PDB entry 8BHY | electron microscopy, 5.33 A resolution (low resolution: residue-level contacts below are approximate; hydrogen-bond / salt-bridge calls are withheld) | chains L and j of the 20 polymer chains in the assembly

[Chain L]
Protein: X-ray repair cross-complementing protein 5
Source organism: Homo sapiens
Notes: EC 3.6.4.-
Reference sequence: P13010 (XRCC5_HUMAN); residue numbers follow UniProt; this construct covers 1-732
Chain sequence (732 residues; numbered 1 to 732; the number before each row is that of its first residue):
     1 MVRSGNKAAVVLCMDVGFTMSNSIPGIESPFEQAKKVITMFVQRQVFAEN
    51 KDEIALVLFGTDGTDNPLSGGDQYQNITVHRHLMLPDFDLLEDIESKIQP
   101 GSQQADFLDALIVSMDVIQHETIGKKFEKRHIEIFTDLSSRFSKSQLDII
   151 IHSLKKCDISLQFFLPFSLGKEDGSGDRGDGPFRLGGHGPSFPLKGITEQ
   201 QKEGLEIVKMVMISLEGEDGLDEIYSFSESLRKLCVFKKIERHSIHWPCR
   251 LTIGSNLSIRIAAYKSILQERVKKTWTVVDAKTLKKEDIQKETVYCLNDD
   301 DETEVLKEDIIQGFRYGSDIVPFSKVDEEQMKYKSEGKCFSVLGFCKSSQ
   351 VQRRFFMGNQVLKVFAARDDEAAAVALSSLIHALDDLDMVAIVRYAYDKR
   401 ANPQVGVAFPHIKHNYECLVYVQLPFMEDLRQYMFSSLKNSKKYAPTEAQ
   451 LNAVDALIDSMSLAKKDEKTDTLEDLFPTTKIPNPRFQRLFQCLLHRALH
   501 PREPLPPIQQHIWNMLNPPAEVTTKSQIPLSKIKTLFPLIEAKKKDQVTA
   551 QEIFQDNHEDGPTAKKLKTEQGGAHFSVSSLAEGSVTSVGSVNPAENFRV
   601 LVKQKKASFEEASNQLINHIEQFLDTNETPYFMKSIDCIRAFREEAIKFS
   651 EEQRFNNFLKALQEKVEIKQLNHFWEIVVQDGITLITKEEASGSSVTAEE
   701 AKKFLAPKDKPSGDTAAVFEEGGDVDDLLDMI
Not modelled in the structure: 1-5, 171-180, 545-592, 705-721
UniProt features mapped onto this chain:
  - region: Leu138 to Leu165 (Leucine-zipper)
  - motif: Glu720 to Leu728 (EEXXXDL motif)
  - modified residue: Lys144 (N6-acetyllysine), Ser255 (Phosphoserine), Ser258 (Phosphoserine), Lys265 (N6-acetyllysine), Ser318 (Phosphoserine), Lys332 (N6-acetyllysine), Thr535 (Phosphothreonine), Ser577 (Phosphoserine), Ser579 (Phosphoserine), Ser580 (Phosphoserine), Lys660 (N6-acetyllysine), Lys665 (N6-acetyllysine), Thr715 (Phosphothreonine)
  - cross-link (Glycyl lysine isopeptide (Lys-Gly)): Lys195 (interchain with G-Cter in SUMO2), Lys532 (interchain with G-Cter in SUMO2), Lys534 (interchain with G-Cter in SUMO2), Lys566 (interchain with G-Cter in SUMO2), Lys568 (interchain with G-Cter in SUMO2), Lys669 (interchain with G-Cter in SUMO2), Lys688 (interchain with G-Cter in SUMO2)
  - mutagenesis: Glu720 to Glu721 (Abolishes interaction with PRKDC and its recruitment to sites of DNA damage), Asp726 to Asp727 (Abolishes interaction with PRKDC and its recruitment to sites of DNA damage)

[Chain j]
Molecule: 24-nt DNA strand
Sequence (24 nucleotides; row label = number of the first residue in the row):
    15 AATAATAGTTTTTAGTTTATTGGG

[How chain L and chain j interact]
Contacting residue pairs (11; chain L residue first):
  Arg242(L) - DG37(j)
  Ile245(L) - DG36(j)
  His246(L) - DG36(j)
  Pro248(L) - DG36(j)
  Thr275(L) - DG29(j)
  Thr275(L) - DT30(j)
  Asp398(L) - DT34(j)
  Lys399(L) - DT34(j)
  Lys399(L) - DT35(j)
  Arg400(L) - DA33(j)
  Arg400(L) - DT34(j)
Also at the interface, not in a pair above, chain L (10 interface residues in all): Val272, Lys338
Also at the interface, not in a pair above, chain j (8 interface residues in all): DT32

[Overview]
10 residues of chain L face 8 of chain j across their interface. UniProt lists 4 mutagenesis sites on chain L.
Here chain L is X-ray repair cross-complementing protein 5 (Homo sapiens) and chain j is a 24-nt DNA strand.
Entry 8BHY (DNA-PK Ku80 mediated dimer bound to PAXX and XLF) was determined by electron microscopy, deposited
together with 8ASC, 7ZYG, 8BH3, 8BHV and 7ZWA.
